Entry 8OZD (electron microscopy, 3.89 A resolution); this record covers chains A and B of the 8 polymer chains in the assembly.

# Chain A
Protein: TIR domain-containing protein
Source organism: Maribacter polysiphoniae
Reference sequence: A0A316E683 (A0A316E683_9FLAO); numbering as in UniProt (aligned over 1-452)
Sequence (452 residues; numbered 1 to 452; the number before each row is that of its first residue):
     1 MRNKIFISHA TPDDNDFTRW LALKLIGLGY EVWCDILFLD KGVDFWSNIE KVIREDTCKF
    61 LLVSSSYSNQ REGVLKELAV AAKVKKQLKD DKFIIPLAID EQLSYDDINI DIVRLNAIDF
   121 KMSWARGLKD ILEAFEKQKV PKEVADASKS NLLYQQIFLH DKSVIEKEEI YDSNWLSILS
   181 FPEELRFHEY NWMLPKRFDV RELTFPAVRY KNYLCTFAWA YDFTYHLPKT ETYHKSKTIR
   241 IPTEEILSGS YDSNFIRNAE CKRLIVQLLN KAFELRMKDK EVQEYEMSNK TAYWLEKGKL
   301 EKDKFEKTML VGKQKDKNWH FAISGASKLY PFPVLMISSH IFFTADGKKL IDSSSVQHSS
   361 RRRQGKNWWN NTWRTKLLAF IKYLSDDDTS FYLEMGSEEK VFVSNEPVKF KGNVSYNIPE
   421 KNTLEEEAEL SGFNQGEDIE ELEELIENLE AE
Unresolved in the structure: 419-452
From the paper describing this entry:
  - catalytic residues: Glu77 (citing earlier work)

# Chain B
Protein: Piwi domain-containing protein
Source organism: Maribacter polysiphoniae
Reference sequence: A0A316E3U6 (A0A316E3U6_9FLAO); numbering as in UniProt (aligned over 1-507)
Sequence (507 residues; each row starts with the number of its first residue):
     1 MKELIYIEEP KILFAHGQKC TDARDGLALF GPLNNLYGIK SGVIGTKQGL KIFRDYLDHI
    61 QKPIYNSNSI TRPMFPGFEA VFDCKWESTG ITFKEVTNED IGKFLYNSST HKRTYDLVSL
   121 FIDKIISANK NEDENVDVWF VIVPDEIYKY CRPNSVLPKE MVQTKALMSK SKAKSFRYEP
   181 SLFPDINIEL KEQEKEAETY NYDAQFHDQF KARLLKHTIP TQIFRESTLA WRDFKNAFGL
   241 PIRDFSKIEG HLAWTISTAA FYKAGGKPWK LSDVRNGVCY LGLVYKKVEK SKNPRNACCA
   301 AQMFLDNGDG TVFKGEVGPW YNPKNGQYHL EPKEAKALLS QSLQSYKEQI GEYPKEVFIH
   361 AKTRFNHQEW DAFLEVTPKE TNLVGVTISK TKPLKLYKTE GDYTILRGNA YVVNERSAFL
   421 WTVGYVPKIQ TALSMEVPNP LFIEINKGEA DIKQVLKDIL SLTKLNYNAC IFADGEPVTL
   481 RFADKIGEIL TASTDIKTPP LAFKYYI
Unresolved in the structure: 165-198

# How chain A and chain B interact
Pairs across the interface (62):
  Asp16(A) with Tyr65(B); Ser69(B)
  Trp20(A) with Ala28(B); Pro76(B), hydrophobic
  Lys24(A) with Leu29(B), hydrogen bond (side chain-backbone)
  Glu101(A) with Lys62(B), salt bridge
  Lys121(A) with Lys62(B)
  Met122(A) with Gln61(B); Lys62(B)
  Ser123(A) with Glu79(B)
  Trp124(A) with Pro63(B)
  Ala147(A) with Gln18(B)
  Tyr154(A) with Asp25(B), hydrogen bond
  Leu159(A) with Lys428(B)
  Lys162(A) with Pro427(B), hydrogen bond (side chain-backbone); Gln430(B), hydrogen bond
  Ser163(A) with Lys428(B), hydrogen bond
  Ile170(A) with Thr399(B)
  Tyr171(A) with Tyr397(B); Ile405(B), hydrophobic
  Asp172(A) with Leu396(B); Tyr397(B), hydrogen bond (backbone-backbone)
  Ser173(A) with Lys395(B); Tyr397(B)
  Asn174(A) with Pro393(B), hydrogen bond (side chain-backbone); Leu394(B); Lys395(B), hydrogen bond (side chain-backbone); Tyr397(B)
  Trp175(A) with Leu394(B)
  Phe332(A) with Lys2(B)
  Met336(A) with Pro393(B)
  Ser339(A) with Tyr397(B)
  Gly365(A) with Glu436(B)
  Trp368(A) with Glu436(B)
  Trp369(A) with Asp402(B)
  Asn370(A) with Gly401(B), hydrogen bond (side chain-backbone); Asp402(B); Tyr403(B), hydrogen bond (side chain-backbone)
  Asn371(A) with Glu400(B); Gly401(B), hydrogen bond (side chain-backbone); Asp402(B)
  Trp373(A) with Glu436(B), hydrogen bond
  Arg374(A) with Leu396(B), hydrogen bond (side chain-backbone); Tyr397(B); Lys398(B); Val437(B)
  Leu377(A) with Tyr397(B)
  Val408(A) with Lys2(B)
  Phe410(A) with Lys2(B); Tyr411(B), hydrophobic
  Lys411(A) with Met1(B); Lys2(B), hydrogen bond (backbone-backbone); Glu3(B); Leu4(B), hydrogen bond (backbone-backbone)
  Gly412(A) with Leu4(B)
  Val414(A) with Tyr6(B), hydrophobic
  Tyr416(A) with Lys398(B), hydrogen bond; Tyr403(B); Thr404(B), hydrogen bond (side chain-backbone); Leu406(B), hydrophobic; Tyr425(B)
  Ile418(A) with Tyr403(B), hydrophobic
Also at the interface, not in a pair above, chain A (46 interface residues in all): Ala125, Asn151, Val164, Glu169, Pro331, Lys366, Lys409, Asn413, Ser415
Also at the interface, not in a pair above, chain B (42 interface residues in all): Phe30, Met74, Ala80, Val413, Met435

# Summary
46 residues of chain A and 42 residues of chain B are in contact, with 17 hydrogen bonds and 1 salt bridge.
Polar contacts include Glu101(A)-Lys62(B), Lys24(A)-Leu29(B) and Tyr154(A)-Asp25(B). From the paper: the
catalytic residue Glu77(A).
Chain A is TIR domain-containing protein and chain B is Piwi domain-containing protein, both from Maribacter
polysiphoniae; the structure, cryoEM structure of SPARTA complex dimer-3, was determined by electron
microscopy together with 8OZ6, 8OZC, 8OZE, 8OZF, 8OZG and 8OZI from the same study.
